4ODL - chains A and D of the 3 polymer chains in the assembly; structure by X-ray diffraction, 2.92 A resolution.

Chain A:
Name: Peptidyl-prolyl cis-trans isomerase SlyD
Organism: Thermus thermophilus
Notes: EC 5.2.1.8
Reference sequence: Q5SLE7 (Q5SLE7_THET8); residue numbers follow UniProt; this construct covers 1-149
Amino-acid sequence (158 residues; row label = number of the first residue in the row):
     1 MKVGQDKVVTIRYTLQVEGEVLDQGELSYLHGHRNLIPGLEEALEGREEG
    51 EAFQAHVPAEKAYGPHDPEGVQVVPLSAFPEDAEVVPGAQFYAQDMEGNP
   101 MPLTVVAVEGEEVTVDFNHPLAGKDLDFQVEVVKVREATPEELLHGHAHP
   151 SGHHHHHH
Not modelled in the structure: 151-158
Construct notes: expression tag (150-158)
Reported in the primary citation:
  - conformationally variable residues (domain motion, loop rearrangement): Ala62 to Gly64, Gln90 to Glu109
  - mutagenesis - D23A, I37G, Y63A, Y63F, Y92A, M96A, H119A, F128A: decreased catalytic activity
  - mutagenesis - Y63A: unchanged binding to FKBP domain
  - mutagenesis - Y63F (1.7-times): increased binding to FKBP domain
  - mutagenesis - Y63F: increased binding to IF domain
  - catalytic residues: Tyr63, Phe128
  - mutagenesis - Y63A, H119A: increased binding to affinity of the IF domain
  - mutagenesis - Y13F, N35A, A78G: unchanged catalytic activity

Chain D:
Name: 30S ribosomal protein S2
Notes: fragment: S2 peptide
Reference sequence: P0A7V0 (RS2_ECOLI); residue numbers follow UniProt; this construct covers 20-34
Amino-acid sequence (16 residues; row label = number of the first residue in the row):
    20 TRYWNPKMKPFIFGAX
Construct notes: amidation (35)
Modified positions: NH2 (amino group) at position 35
Reported in the primary citation:
  - binding site for chloride ion: Lys28
  - mutagenesis - W23A, P25A, P25A/P29E, P25N/P29N, P29E: decreased binding to Peptidyl-prolyl cis-trans isomerase SlyD (chain A)

Chain A / chain D interface:
Contacting residue pairs (27):
  Asp67(A) with Thr20(D), hydrogen bond (side chain-backbone)
  Glu69(A) with Tyr22(D)
  Gly70(A) with Thr20(D); Arg21(D)
  Gln72(A) with Tyr22(D); Trp23(D)
  Val74(A) with Trp23(D), hydrophobic
  Ala78(A) with Ile31(D)
  Phe79(A) with Ile31(D), hydrophobic
  Pro80(A) with Ile31(D); Phe32(D), hydrophobic; Gly33(D)
  Phe91(A) with Ile31(D), hydrophobic; Phe32(D); Gly33(D)
  Tyr92(A) with Phe30(D); Ile31(D); Phe32(D), hydrogen bond (backbone-backbone); NH2_35(D)
  Ala93(A) with Phe30(D)
  Gln94(A) with Pro29(D); Phe30(D), hydrogen bond (backbone-backbone); Phe32(D)
  Asp95(A) with Met27(D)
  Met96(A) with Met27(D), hydrophobic
  Phe117(A) with Arg21(D)
  Asn118(A) with Thr20(D)
Other interface residues (no listed pair), chain A (18 interface residues in all): Pro100, Met101
Other interface residues (no listed pair), chain D (12 interface residues in all): Lys28
The authors on this interface:
  - interface residues, chain A: Val74(A), Phe117(A)
  - interface residues, chain D: Trp23(D), Ile31(D)

In short:
The interface between chain A and chain D involves 18 residues on one side and 12 on the other, with 3
hydrogen bonds. Among the polar pairs are Asp67(A)-Thr20(D), Tyr92(A)-Phe32(D) and Gln94(A)-Phe30(D). From the
paper: catalytic residues Tyr63(A) and Phe128(A); D23A, I37G and Y63A of chain A, among others, reduce
catalytic activity; 16 substitutions were tested in all.
Chain A is Peptidyl-prolyl cis-trans isomerase SlyD (Thermus thermophilus) and chain D is 30S ribosomal
protein S2; the structure, Structure of SlyD from Thermus thermophilus in complex with S2 peptide, was
determined by X-ray diffraction, deposited together with 4ODK, 4ODM, 4ODN, 4ODP and 4ODQ.
